1E3A - chains A and B; structure by X-ray diffraction, 1.80 A resolution.

# Chain A
Molecule: Penicillin amidase alpha subunit
Source organism: Escherichia coli
Notes: EC 3.5.1.11; fragment: penicillin amidase residues 29-286
Reference sequence: P06875 (PAC_ECOLI); residues 1-260 here correspond to UniProt positions 27-286 (UniProt number = residue number + 26)
Chain sequence (260 residues; row label = number of the first residue in the row):
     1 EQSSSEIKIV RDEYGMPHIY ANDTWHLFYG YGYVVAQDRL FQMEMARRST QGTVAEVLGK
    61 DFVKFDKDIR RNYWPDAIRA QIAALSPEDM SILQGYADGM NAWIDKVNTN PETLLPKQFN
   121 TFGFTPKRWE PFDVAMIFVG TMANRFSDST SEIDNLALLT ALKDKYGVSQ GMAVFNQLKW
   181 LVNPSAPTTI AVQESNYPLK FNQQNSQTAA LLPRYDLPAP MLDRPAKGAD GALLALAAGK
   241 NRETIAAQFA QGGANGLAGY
Disordered / not traced: 1-2
Ion coordination: Ca2+: Glu-152 (shared with Asp-336(B), Val-338(B), Asp-339(B), Pro-468(B) of chain B)
Swiss-Prot annotation at these positions:
  - binding site (Ca(2+)): Glu-152

# Chain B
Molecule: Penicillin amidase beta subunit
Source organism: Escherichia coli
Notes: EC 3.5.1.11; fragment: penicillin amidase residues 287-846
Reference sequence: P06875 (PAC_ECOLI); residues 261-820 here correspond to UniProt positions 287-846 (UniProt number = residue number + 26)
Chain sequence (560 residues; numbered 261 to 820; the number before each row is that of its first residue):
   261 PTGSNMWVIG KSKAQDAKAI MVNGPQFGWY APAYTYGIGL HGAGYDVTGN TPFAYPGLVF
   321 GHNGVISWGS TAGFGDDVDI FAERLSAEKP GYYLHNGKWV KMLSREETIT VKNGQAETFT
   381 VWRTVHGNIL QTDQTTQTAY AKSRAWDGKE VASLLAWTHQ MKAKNWQEWT QQAAKQALTI
   441 NWYYADVNGN IGYVHTGAYP DRQSGHDPRL PVPGTGKWDW KGLLPFEMNP KVYNPQSGYI
   501 ANWNNSPQKD YPASDLFAFL WGGADRVTEI DRLLEQKPRL TADQAWDVIR QTSRQDLNLR
   561 LFLPTLQAAT SGLTQSDPRR QLVETLTRWD GINLLNDDGK TWQQPGSAIL NVWLTSMLKR
   621 TVVAAVPMPF DKWYSASGYE TTQDGPTGSL NISVGAKILY EAVQGDKSPI PQAVDLFAGK
   681 PQQEVVLAAL EDTWETLSKR YGNNVSNWKT PAMALTFRAN NFFGVPQAAA EETRHQAEYQ
   741 NRGTENDMIV FSPTTSDRPV LAWDVVAPGQ SGFIAPDGTV DKHYEDQLKM YENFGRKSLW
   801 LTKQDVEAHK ESQEVLHVQR
Construct notes: engineered mutation Gly-263 (Thr289 in P06875)
Ion coordination: Ca2+: Asp-336, Val-338, Asp-339, Pro-468, Asp-515 (shared with Glu-152(A) of chain A)
Swiss-Prot annotation at these positions:
  - active site: Ser-264 (Nucleophile)
  - binding site (Ca(2+)): Asp-336, Val-338, Asp-339, Pro-468, Asp-515

# Chain A / chain B interface
Pairs across the interface (396; chain A residue first):
  Ser-5(A) / Leu-816(B)
  Ser-5(A) / His-817(B)
  Ser-5(A) / Val-818(B)  hydrogen bond (backbone-backbone)
  Ser-5(A) / Gln-819(B)
  Glu-6(A) / Val-815(B)
  Glu-6(A) / Leu-816(B)
  Glu-6(A) / His-817(B)  salt bridge
  Ile-7(A) / Glu-814(B)
  Ile-7(A) / Val-815(B)
  Ile-7(A) / Leu-816(B)  hydrogen bond (backbone-backbone)
  Ile-7(A) / Val-818(B)  hydrophobic
  Lys-8(A) / Glu-807(B)  salt bridge
  Lys-8(A) / Glu-814(B)
  Ile-9(A) / Gln-813(B)
  Ile-9(A) / Glu-814(B)  hydrogen bond (backbone-backbone)
  Ile-9(A) / Leu-816(B)  hydrophobic
  Val-10(A) / Val-806(B)  hydrophobic
  Val-10(A) / Glu-807(B)
  Val-10(A) / Lys-810(B)
  Val-10(A) / Ser-812(B)
  Arg-11(A) / Lys-810(B)
  Arg-11(A) / Glu-811(B)  hydrogen bond (backbone-backbone)
  Arg-11(A) / Ser-812(B)  hydrogen bond (backbone-backbone)
  Asp-12(A) / Trp-800(B)
  Asp-12(A) / His-809(B)
  Asp-12(A) / Glu-811(B)
  Glu-13(A) / His-783(B)  hydrogen bond (backbone-side chain)
  Glu-13(A) / His-809(B)  hydrogen bond (backbone-backbone)
  Glu-13(A) / Glu-811(B)
  Tyr-14(A) / Gln-770(B)
  Tyr-14(A) / His-783(B)
  Tyr-14(A) / Asp-786(B)
  Tyr-14(A) / Gln-787(B)
  Tyr-14(A) / Met-790(B)
  Tyr-14(A) / Lys-797(B)
  Gly-15(A) / Gln-770(B)
  Gly-15(A) / His-783(B)  hydrogen bond (backbone-side chain)
  Met-16(A) / Gly-297(B)
  Met-16(A) / Ile-298(B)
  Met-16(A) / Gly-299(B)
  Met-16(A) / Thr-308(B)
  Met-16(A) / Gly-309(B)
  Met-16(A) / Lys-797(B)
  Met-16(A) / Leu-799(B)  hydrophobic
  Pro-17(A) / Tyr-296(B)
  Pro-17(A) / Gly-297(B)
  Pro-17(A) / Ile-298(B)
  Pro-17(A) / Gly-299(B)  hydrogen bond (backbone-backbone)
  Pro-17(A) / Gln-770(B)
  His-18(A) / Gly-299(B)
  His-18(A) / His-301(B)  hydrogen bond
  His-18(A) / Thr-308(B)
  His-18(A) / Trp-800(B)
  His-18(A) / Val-806(B)
  Ile-19(A) / Ile-298(B)  hydrophobic
  Ile-19(A) / Gly-299(B)  hydrogen bond (backbone-backbone)
  Ile-19(A) / Leu-300(B)
  Ile-19(A) / His-301(B)  hydrogen bond (backbone-backbone)
  Tyr-20(A) / His-301(B)
  Tyr-20(A) / Lys-803(B)
  Tyr-20(A) / Val-806(B)
  Ala-21(A) / His-301(B)  hydrogen bond (backbone-backbone)
  Ala-21(A) / Gly-302(B)
  Ala-21(A) / Ala-303(B)
  Asp-23(A) / Ala-303(B)
  Thr-24(A) / Ala-303(B)
  Trp-25(A) / Val-818(B)  hydrophobic
  Trp-25(A) / Arg-820(B)
  His-26(A) / Val-818(B)  hydrogen bond (side chain-backbone)
  His-26(A) / Gln-819(B)
  Leu-27(A) / His-301(B)
  Leu-27(A) / Gly-302(B)
  Leu-27(A) / Tyr-305(B)  hydrophobic
  Phe-28(A) / Pro-316(B)
  Phe-28(A) / Thr-418(B)
  Tyr-29(A) / Leu-816(B)  hydrophobic
  Tyr-29(A) / Val-818(B)
  Tyr-31(A) / Tyr-296(B)  hydrophobic
  Tyr-31(A) / Ile-298(B)
  Tyr-31(A) / Thr-311(B)
  Tyr-31(A) / Ala-314(B)  hydrogen bond (side chain-backbone)
  Tyr-31(A) / Tyr-315(B)  hydrogen bond (side chain-backbone)
  Tyr-31(A) / Pro-316(B)
  Tyr-33(A) / Glu-814(B)  hydrogen bond
  Tyr-33(A) / Leu-816(B)
  Val-34(A) / Tyr-296(B)  hydrogen bond (backbone-side chain)
  Val-35(A) / Tyr-296(B)  hydrogen bond (backbone-side chain)
  Val-35(A) / Ala-314(B)  hydrophobic
  Gln-37(A) / Phe-773(B)
  Gln-37(A) / Glu-814(B)  hydrogen bond
  Asp-38(A) / Tyr-296(B)  hydrogen bond
  Asp-38(A) / Gln-770(B)  hydrogen bond
  Asp-38(A) / Ser-771(B)
  Asp-38(A) / Gly-772(B)  hydrogen bond (backbone-backbone)
  Asp-38(A) / Phe-773(B)  hydrogen bond (backbone-backbone)
  Arg-39(A) / Ala-293(B)  hydrogen bond (side chain-backbone)
  Arg-39(A) / Thr-295(B)  hydrogen bond (side chain-backbone)
  Arg-39(A) / Tyr-296(B)
  Arg-39(A) / Gly-769(B)
  Arg-39(A) / Gln-770(B)  hydrogen bond (side chain-backbone)
  Arg-39(A) / Gly-772(B)
  Phe-41(A) / Gln-727(B)
  Phe-41(A) / Ala-728(B)
  Gln-42(A) / Pro-292(B)  hydrogen bond (side chain-backbone)
  Gln-42(A) / Ala-293(B)  hydrogen bond (side chain-backbone)
  Gln-42(A) / Gln-727(B)  hydrogen bond
  Met-43(A) / Phe-313(B)
  Met-45(A) / Val-725(B)  hydrophobic
  Met-45(A) / Pro-726(B)
  Ala-46(A) / Phe-313(B)  hydrophobic
  Ser-49(A) / Asn-721(B)  hydrogen bond
  Ser-49(A) / Phe-723(B)
  Ser-49(A) / Val-725(B)
  Val-54(A) / Val-725(B)  hydrophobic
  Ala-55(A) / Ile-369(B)  hydrophobic
  Ala-55(A) / Thr-370(B)
  Ala-55(A) / Val-371(B)
  Ala-55(A) / Lys-372(B)  hydrogen bond (backbone-backbone)
  Glu-56(A) / Thr-370(B)  hydrogen bond (backbone-backbone)
  Glu-56(A) / Lys-372(B)
  Val-57(A) / Lys-372(B)
  Leu-58(A) / Pro-726(B)
  Gly-59(A) / Val-371(B)
  Gly-59(A) / Lys-372(B)
  Lys-60(A) / Val-371(B)
  Phe-62(A) / Gly-724(B)
  Phe-62(A) / Pro-726(B)
  Val-63(A) / Val-371(B)  hydrophobic
  Val-63(A) / Glu-377(B)
  Phe-65(A) / Phe-723(B)  hydrophobic
  Phe-65(A) / Val-725(B)  hydrophobic
  Asp-66(A) / Ile-369(B)
  Lys-67(A) / Ile-369(B)
  Lys-67(A) / Glu-377(B)  salt bridge
  Lys-67(A) / Phe-379(B)
  Ile-69(A) / Phe-723(B)  hydrophobic
  Arg-70(A) / Arg-365(B)  hydrogen bond (backbone-side chain)
  Arg-70(A) / Glu-367(B)  salt bridge
  Arg-70(A) / Thr-368(B)  hydrogen bond (side chain-backbone)
  Arg-70(A) / Ile-369(B)
  Arg-70(A) / Val-381(B)
  Arg-71(A) / Phe-379(B)
  Arg-71(A) / Val-381(B)
  Arg-71(A) / Asn-388(B)  hydrogen bond (backbone-side chain)
  Asn-72(A) / Asn-388(B)
  Asn-72(A) / Lys-402(B)  hydrogen bond
  Asn-72(A) / Arg-404(B)  hydrogen bond (backbone-side chain)
  Tyr-73(A) / Arg-365(B)  hydrogen bond (backbone-side chain)
  Tyr-73(A) / Asn-388(B)  hydrogen bond (backbone-side chain)
  Trp-74(A) / Ser-364(B)
  Trp-74(A) / Arg-365(B)
  Trp-74(A) / Val-381(B)
  Trp-74(A) / Arg-383(B)
  Trp-74(A) / Asn-388(B)
  Pro-75(A) / Arg-365(B)
  Ile-78(A) / Glu-410(B)
  Gln-81(A) / Gly-408(B)
  Gln-81(A) / Lys-409(B)
  Gln-81(A) / Glu-410(B)  hydrogen bond
  Gln-81(A) / Val-411(B)  hydrogen bond (side chain-backbone)
  Leu-85(A) / Leu-415(B)  hydrophobic
  Asp-89(A) / Leu-415(B)
  Asp-89(A) / His-419(B)  salt bridge
  Ser-91(A) / Arg-820(B)  hydrogen bond
  Ile-92(A) / Pro-316(B)  hydrophobic
  Ile-92(A) / Leu-415(B)  hydrophobic
  Gln-94(A) / Arg-820(B)
  Tyr-96(A) / Ala-314(B)  hydrogen bond (side chain-backbone)
  Pro-111(A) / Pro-776(B)
  Glu-112(A) / Pro-776(B)
  Thr-113(A) / Phe-773(B)
  Thr-113(A) / Pro-776(B)
  Leu-114(A) / Phe-773(B)
  Leu-115(A) / Pro-776(B)
  Pro-116(A) / Phe-773(B)  hydrophobic
  Pro-116(A) / Ile-774(B)
  Lys-117(A) / Glu-731(B)  salt bridge
  Lys-117(A) / Ile-774(B)  hydrogen bond (backbone-backbone)
  Lys-117(A) / Ala-775(B)
  Lys-117(A) / Pro-776(B)
  Gln-118(A) / Glu-732(B)  hydrogen bond
  Gln-118(A) / Gly-772(B)
  Gln-118(A) / Ile-774(B)
  Phe-122(A) / Pro-726(B)  hydrophobic
  Phe-122(A) / Ala-728(B)
  Ala-135(A) / Leu-414(B)  hydrophobic
  Ile-137(A) / Phe-313(B)  hydrophobic
  Ile-137(A) / Tyr-315(B)
  Phe-138(A) / Tyr-315(B)  hydrophobic
  Phe-138(A) / Glu-410(B)
  Phe-138(A) / Leu-414(B)
  Phe-138(A) / Trp-417(B)  hydrophobic
  Phe-138(A) / Leu-438(B)  hydrophobic
  Val-139(A) / Glu-410(B)
  Gly-140(A) / Phe-723(B)
  Thr-141(A) / Phe-313(B)
  Thr-141(A) / Tyr-315(B)  hydrogen bond
  Thr-141(A) / Phe-722(B)
  Met-142(A) / Tyr-315(B)
  Met-142(A) / Trp-417(B)  hydrophobic
  Met-142(A) / Leu-438(B)
  Met-142(A) / Ile-440(B)  hydrophobic
  Ala-143(A) / Trp-406(B)
  Ala-143(A) / Leu-438(B)  hydrophobic
  Asn-144(A) / Arg-404(B)  hydrogen bond
  Asn-144(A) / Trp-406(B)
  Arg-145(A) / Phe-722(B)
  Arg-145(A) / Phe-723(B)
  Phe-146(A) / Pro-261(B)
  Phe-146(A) / Tyr-294(B)
  Phe-146(A) / Phe-722(B)  hydrophobic
  Ser-147(A) / Asp-337(B)  hydrogen bond
  Ser-147(A) / Trp-406(B)  hydrogen bond (backbone-side chain)
  Ser-147(A) / Leu-438(B)
  Ser-147(A) / Thr-439(B)  hydrogen bond (side chain-backbone)
  Asp-148(A) / Lys-402(B)  salt bridge
  Asp-148(A) / Arg-404(B)  salt bridge
  Asp-148(A) / Trp-406(B)
  Ser-149(A) / Ser-514(B)
  Ser-149(A) / Leu-516(B)
  Thr-150(A) / Val-338(B)
  Thr-150(A) / Ile-340(B)
  Thr-150(A) / Lys-402(B)
  Thr-150(A) / Asp-515(B)  hydrogen bond
  Ser-151(A) / Asp-515(B)  hydrogen bond (backbone-side chain)
  Ser-151(A) / Leu-516(B)
  Ser-151(A) / Phe-517(B)  hydrogen bond (side chain-backbone)
  Glu-152(A) / Val-338(B)
  Glu-152(A) / Asp-339(B)
  Glu-152(A) / Ile-340(B)  hydrogen bond (side chain-backbone)
  Glu-152(A) / Pro-468(B)
  Glu-152(A) / Arg-469(B)
  Glu-152(A) / Leu-470(B)
  Glu-152(A) / Pro-471(B)
  Glu-152(A) / Asp-515(B)
  Ile-153(A) / Ile-340(B)  hydrophobic
  Ile-153(A) / Leu-390(B)  hydrophobic
  Ile-153(A) / Gln-391(B)
  Ile-153(A) / Tyr-400(B)  hydrophobic
  Asp-154(A) / Trp-633(B)
  Asn-155(A) / Arg-469(B)  hydrogen bond (side chain-backbone)
  Asn-155(A) / Leu-470(B)
  Asn-155(A) / Asp-515(B)  hydrogen bond (side chain-backbone)
  Asn-155(A) / Phe-517(B)
  Leu-156(A) / Leu-470(B)
  Ala-157(A) / Phe-630(B)
  Leu-158(A) / Phe-630(B)
  Leu-158(A) / Tyr-634(B)
  Leu-159(A) / Leu-470(B)  hydrophobic
  Ala-161(A) / Pro-627(B)
  Ala-161(A) / Phe-630(B)  hydrophobic
  Leu-162(A) / Pro-627(B)
  Lys-165(A) / Ala-625(B)
  Lys-165(A) / Pro-627(B)
  Tyr-166(A) / Ala-625(B)  hydrogen bond (side chain-backbone)
  Tyr-166(A) / Val-674(B)  hydrophobic
  Gln-170(A) / Ala-673(B)  hydrogen bond (side chain-backbone)
  Gln-170(A) / Val-674(B)
  Met-172(A) / Arg-469(B)
  Ala-173(A) / Ala-673(B)
  Val-174(A) / Ala-673(B)
  Val-174(A) / Val-674(B)  hydrophobic
  Phe-175(A) / Arg-469(B)
  Asn-176(A) / Arg-469(B)  hydrogen bond
  Gln-177(A) / Pro-671(B)
  Gln-177(A) / Gln-672(B)  hydrogen bond
  Gln-177(A) / Ala-673(B)  hydrogen bond (side chain-backbone)
  Gln-177(A) / Val-674(B)  hydrogen bond (side chain-backbone)
  Gln-177(A) / Leu-676(B)
  Leu-178(A) / Leu-520(B)
  Leu-178(A) / Val-622(B)  hydrophobic
  Leu-178(A) / Val-626(B)  hydrophobic
  Leu-178(A) / Ile-658(B)
  Lys-179(A) / Arg-469(B)  hydrogen bond (backbone-side chain)
  Lys-179(A) / Ser-514(B)  hydrogen bond (side chain-backbone)
  Lys-179(A) / Asp-515(B)
  Lys-179(A) / Leu-516(B)  hydrogen bond (side chain-backbone)
  Lys-179(A) / Phe-519(B)  hydrogen bond (side chain-backbone)
  Lys-179(A) / Leu-520(B)
  Trp-180(A) / Arg-469(B)
  Trp-180(A) / Leu-520(B)  hydrophobic
  Trp-180(A) / Trp-521(B)  hydrogen bond (side chain-backbone)
  Trp-180(A) / Gly-522(B)
  Trp-180(A) / Glu-661(B)
  Trp-180(A) / Ile-670(B)  hydrophobic
  Leu-181(A) / Asp-467(B)
  Leu-181(A) / Pro-468(B)
  Leu-181(A) / Arg-469(B)
  Leu-181(A) / Pro-512(B)  hydrophobic
  Val-182(A) / Asp-510(B)
  Val-182(A) / Tyr-511(B)
  Val-182(A) / Pro-512(B)  hydrophobic
  Asn-183(A) / Trp-521(B)
  Asn-183(A) / Gly-522(B)
  Asn-183(A) / Gly-523(B)
  Asn-183(A) / Glu-661(B)  hydrogen bond
  Asn-183(A) / Pro-669(B)
  Asn-183(A) / Ile-670(B)
  Pro-184(A) / Pro-669(B)  hydrophobic
  Ser-185(A) / Gly-523(B)  hydrogen bond (side chain-backbone)
  Ser-185(A) / Pro-669(B)
  Ala-186(A) / Trp-521(B)
  Ala-186(A) / Gly-522(B)
  Pro-187(A) / Asn-505(B)  hydrogen bond (backbone-side chain)
  Pro-187(A) / Ser-506(B)
  Pro-187(A) / Gly-522(B)
  Pro-187(A) / Asp-525(B)
  Pro-187(A) / Val-527(B)  hydrophobic
  Pro-187(A) / Thr-528(B)
  Thr-188(A) / Asn-505(B)
  Thr-188(A) / Ser-506(B)
  Thr-188(A) / Gln-508(B)
  Thr-188(A) / Lys-509(B)
  Thr-189(A) / Tyr-453(B)
  Thr-189(A) / Ile-500(B)
  Thr-189(A) / Ala-501(B)  hydrogen bond (side chain-backbone)
  Thr-189(A) / Asn-502(B)  hydrogen bond
  Thr-189(A) / Asn-505(B)  hydrogen bond
  Thr-189(A) / Ser-506(B)  hydrogen bond (backbone-backbone)
  Thr-189(A) / Pro-507(B)  hydrogen bond (backbone-backbone)
  Ile-190(A) / Tyr-453(B)  hydrophobic
  Ile-190(A) / Pro-490(B)
  Ile-190(A) / Lys-491(B)
  Ile-190(A) / Val-492(B)  hydrophobic
  Ile-190(A) / Pro-507(B)  hydrogen bond (backbone-backbone)
  Gln-193(A) / Gln-496(B)
  Glu-194(A) / Val-492(B)
  Glu-194(A) / Pro-495(B)
  Glu-194(A) / Gln-496(B)  hydrogen bond (side chain-backbone)
  Ser-195(A) / Gln-508(B)  hydrogen bond
  Asn-196(A) / Gln-508(B)
  Asn-196(A) / Lys-509(B)
  Tyr-197(A) / Leu-484(B)
  Tyr-197(A) / Met-488(B)
  Tyr-197(A) / Gln-508(B)
  Tyr-197(A) / Lys-509(B)  hydrogen bond (backbone-backbone)
  Tyr-197(A) / Asp-510(B)
  Tyr-197(A) / Tyr-511(B)  hydrophobic
  Tyr-197(A) / Pro-512(B)
  Pro-198(A) / Met-488(B)  hydrophobic
  Leu-199(A) / Leu-484(B)  hydrophobic
  Leu-199(A) / Met-488(B)  hydrophobic
  Lys-200(A) / Asp-510(B)  salt bridge
  Phe-201(A) / Pro-468(B)  hydrophobic
  Phe-201(A) / Pro-512(B)  hydrophobic
  Asn-205(A) / Gly-465(B)
  Ser-206(A) / Gly-465(B)
  Gln-207(A) / Ser-464(B)
  Gln-207(A) / Gly-465(B)  hydrogen bond (backbone-backbone)
  Gln-207(A) / Trp-478(B)
  Thr-208(A) / Gly-465(B)  hydrogen bond (backbone-backbone)
  Thr-208(A) / His-466(B)
  Thr-208(A) / Asp-467(B)  hydrogen bond (side chain-backbone)
  Thr-208(A) / Val-472(B)
  Thr-208(A) / Trp-478(B)
  Ala-209(A) / Leu-470(B)  hydrophobic
  Leu-211(A) / Trp-478(B)
  Leu-212(A) / Pro-471(B)
  Tyr-215(A) / Gln-391(B)  hydrogen bond
  Tyr-215(A) / Tyr-400(B)
  Leu-217(A) / Asp-393(B)
  Ala-219(A) / Trp-633(B)  hydrophobic
  Pro-220(A) / Gln-391(B)
  Met-221(A) / Phe-517(B)  hydrophobic
  Met-221(A) / Trp-633(B)  hydrophobic
  Lys-227(A) / Phe-722(B)  hydrogen bond (side chain-backbone)
  Lys-227(A) / Phe-723(B)
  Ala-229(A) / Thr-642(B)
  Ala-229(A) / Asp-644(B)
  Ala-229(A) / Arg-718(B)
  Asp-230(A) / Arg-718(B)
  Asp-230(A) / Asn-720(B)  hydrogen bond (backbone-side chain)
  Gly-231(A) / Asn-720(B)
  Gly-231(A) / Gly-724(B)
  Ala-232(A) / Asn-720(B)
  Leu-233(A) / Phe-723(B)
  Leu-233(A) / Gly-724(B)
  Phe-249(A) / Phe-517(B)  hydrophobic
  Phe-249(A) / Lys-632(B)
  Phe-249(A) / Trp-633(B)
  Ala-250(A) / Lys-632(B)
  Ala-250(A) / Ser-635(B)  hydrogen bond (backbone-side chain)
  Ala-250(A) / Ala-636(B)
  Gln-251(A) / Ala-636(B)
  Gln-251(A) / Glu-640(B)
  Gln-251(A) / Thr-641(B)
  Gly-252(A) / Ala-636(B)
  Gly-253(A) / Ala-636(B)
  Asn-255(A) / Gly-638(B)  hydrogen bond (side chain-backbone)
  Asn-255(A) / Ser-649(B)
  Asn-255(A) / Leu-650(B)
  Asn-255(A) / Asn-651(B)  hydrogen bond (side chain-backbone)
  Leu-257(A) / Thr-642(B)
  Tyr-260(A) / Thr-262(B)
  Tyr-260(A) / Leu-516(B)
  Tyr-260(A) / Phe-517(B)
Other interface residues (no listed pair), chain A (169 interface residues in all): Ser-3, Ser-4, Asn-22, Thr-50, Gly-52, Ile-82, Leu-93, Lys-106, Asn-120, Val-134, Val-192, Pro-213, Gly-256
Other interface residues (no listed pair), chain B (185 interface residues in all): Leu-363, Thr-380, Trp-382, Ile-389, Thr-396, Ala-412, Ser-413, Arg-462, Pro-473, Ala-513, Ala-518, Thr-647, Lys-657, Ala-729, Val-766, Gly-778, Ala-808

# Overview
Chain A and chain B form an interface of 169 and 185 residues respectively, with 89 hydrogen bonds and 9 salt
bridges. Polar pairs include Glu-6(A)/His-817(B), Lys-8(A)/Glu-807(B) and Lys-67(A)/Glu-377(B).
Here chain A is Penicillin amidase alpha subunit and chain B is Penicillin amidase beta subunit, both from
Escherichia coli. Entry 1E3A (A slow processing precursor penicillin acylase from Escherichia coli) was
determined by X-ray diffraction.
